7LFV - chains B and F; structure by X-ray diffraction, 2.23 A resolution.

== Chain B ==
Name: papain-like protease
Organism: Severe acute respiratory syndrome coronavirus
Notes: EC 3.4.19.12, 3.4.22.-, 3.4.22.69
UniProt: P0C6U8 (R1A_SARS); residues 2-317 here correspond to UniProt positions 1541-1856 (UniProt number = residue number + 1539)
Amino-acid sequence (325 residues; numbered 1 to 325; the number before each row is that of its first residue):
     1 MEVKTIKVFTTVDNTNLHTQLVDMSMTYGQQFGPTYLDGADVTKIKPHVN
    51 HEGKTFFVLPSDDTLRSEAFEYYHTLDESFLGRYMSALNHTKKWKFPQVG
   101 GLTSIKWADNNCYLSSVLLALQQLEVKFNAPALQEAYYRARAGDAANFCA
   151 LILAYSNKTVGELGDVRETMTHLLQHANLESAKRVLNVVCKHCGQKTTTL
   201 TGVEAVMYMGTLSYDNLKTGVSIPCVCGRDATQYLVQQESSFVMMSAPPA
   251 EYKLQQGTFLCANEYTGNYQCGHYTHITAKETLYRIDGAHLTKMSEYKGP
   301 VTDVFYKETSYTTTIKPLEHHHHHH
Unresolved in the structure: 1-2, 315-325
Sequence notes: initiating methionine (1); expression tag (318-325)
Bound ions: Zn2+: Cys225, Cys227
Swiss-Prot annotation at these positions:
  - zinc finger: Cys190 to Cys227 (C4-type)
  - active site (For PL-PRO activity): Cys112, His273, Asp287
  - binding site (Zn(2+)): Cys190, Cys193, Cys225, Cys227
From the paper describing this entry:
  - catalytic residues: Cys112
  - binding site for Papain-like protease peptide inhibitor VIR251: Cys112, Gly164, Tyr265, Tyr269, Gly272
  - catalytic residues: Trp107 (citing earlier work)
  - mutagenesis - V226T/Q233K: decreased catalytic activity on Ub-VS
  - mutagenesis - L76T/E180D: unchanged catalytic activity on Ub-VS
  - mutagenesis - V226T/Q233K: decreased catalytic activity on tetra-UbK48
  - specificity-determining residues: Val226, Gln233

== Chain F ==
Name: Papain-like protease peptide inhibitor VIR251
Amino-acid sequence (5 residues; row label = number of the first residue in the row):
     1 XXXGX
Modified residues: ACY (acetic acid) at position 1, 73O ((2S)-2-azanyl-4-(4-hydroxyphenyl)butanoic acid) at position 2, DPP (diaminopropanoic acid) at position 3, GVE (methyl 4-aminobutanoate) at position 5

== Chain B / chain F interface ==
Residue-residue contacts (30; chain B residue first):
  Trp107(B) with GVE_5(F)
  Asn110(B) with Gly4(F); GVE_5(F)
  Cys112(B) with Gly4(F); GVE_5(F), covalent bond
  Tyr113(B) with Gly4(F)
  Leu163(B) with DPP_3(F); Gly4(F); GVE_5(F)
  Gly164(B) with 73O_2(F); DPP_3(F); Gly4(F), hydrogen bond (backbone-backbone)
  Asp165(B) with ACY_1(F); 73O_2(F), hydrogen bond (side chain-backbone)
  Glu168(B) with ACY_1(F)
  Pro248(B) with 73O_2(F)
  Pro249(B) with 73O_2(F)
  Tyr265(B) with 73O_2(F); DPP_3(F), hydrogen bond (side chain-backbone); Gly4(F)
  Tyr269(B) with 73O_2(F); DPP_3(F), hydrogen bond (backbone-backbone)
  Gln270(B) with DPP_3(F)
  Cys271(B) with DPP_3(F)
  Gly272(B) with DPP_3(F), hydrogen bond (backbone-backbone); Gly4(F); GVE_5(F), hydrogen bond (backbone-backbone)
  His273(B) with GVE_5(F)
  Tyr274(B) with 73O_2(F); Gly4(F)
Interface residues without a listed pair, chain B (21 interface residues in all): Asn111, Met209, Ala247, Thr302

== Overview ==
Chain B and chain F form an interface of 21 and 5 residues respectively, with 1 covalent bond and 6 hydrogen
bonds. Among the polar pairs are Asp165(B)-73O_2(F), Tyr265(B)-DPP_3(F) and Gly164(B)-Gly4(F). The paper
reports catalytic residues Cys112(B) and Trp107(B); V226T/Q233K of chain B reduce catalytic activity on Ub-VS.
Chain B is papain-like protease (Severe acute respiratory syndrome coronavirus) and chain F is Papain-like
protease peptide inhibitor VIR251; the structure, Crystal structure of the SARS CoV-1 Papain-like protease in
complex with peptide inhibitor VIR251, was determined by X-ray diffraction together with 7LFU from the same
study.
